2WC0 - chains A and D of the 3 polymer chains in the assembly; structure by X-ray diffraction, 2.80 A resolution.

Chain A:
Name: Insulin-degrading enzyme
Organism: Homo sapiens
Notes: EC 3.4.24.56
Reference sequence: P14735 (IDE_HUMAN); residues 42-1019 here = UniProt positions 42-1019
Chain sequence (990 residues; numbered 30 to 1019; the number before each row is that of its first residue):
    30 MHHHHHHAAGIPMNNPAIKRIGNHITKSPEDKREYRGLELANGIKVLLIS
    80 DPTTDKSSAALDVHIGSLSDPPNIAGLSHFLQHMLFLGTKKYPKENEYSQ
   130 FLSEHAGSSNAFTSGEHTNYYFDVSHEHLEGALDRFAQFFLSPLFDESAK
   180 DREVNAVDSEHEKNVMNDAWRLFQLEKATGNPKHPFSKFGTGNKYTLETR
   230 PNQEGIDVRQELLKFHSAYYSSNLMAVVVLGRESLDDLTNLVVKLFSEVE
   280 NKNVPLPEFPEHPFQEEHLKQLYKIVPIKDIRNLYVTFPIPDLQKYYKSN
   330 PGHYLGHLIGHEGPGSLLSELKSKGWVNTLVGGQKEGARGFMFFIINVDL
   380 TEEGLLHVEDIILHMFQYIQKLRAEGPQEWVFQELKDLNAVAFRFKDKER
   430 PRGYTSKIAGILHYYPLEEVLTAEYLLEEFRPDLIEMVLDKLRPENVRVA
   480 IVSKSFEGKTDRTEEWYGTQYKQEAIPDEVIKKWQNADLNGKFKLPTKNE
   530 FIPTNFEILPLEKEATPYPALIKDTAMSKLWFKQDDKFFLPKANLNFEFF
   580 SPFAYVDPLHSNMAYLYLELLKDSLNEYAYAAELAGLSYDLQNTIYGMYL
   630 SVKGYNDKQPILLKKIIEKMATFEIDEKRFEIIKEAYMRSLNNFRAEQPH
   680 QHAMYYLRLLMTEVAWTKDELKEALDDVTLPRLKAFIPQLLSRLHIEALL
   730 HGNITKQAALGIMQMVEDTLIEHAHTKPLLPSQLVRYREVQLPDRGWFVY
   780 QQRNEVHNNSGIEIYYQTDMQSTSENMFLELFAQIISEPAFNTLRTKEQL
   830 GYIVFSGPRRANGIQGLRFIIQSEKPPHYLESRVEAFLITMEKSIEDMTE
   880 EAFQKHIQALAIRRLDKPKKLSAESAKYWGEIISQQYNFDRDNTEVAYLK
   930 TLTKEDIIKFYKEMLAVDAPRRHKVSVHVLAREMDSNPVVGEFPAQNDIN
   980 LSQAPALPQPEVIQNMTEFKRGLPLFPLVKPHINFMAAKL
Disordered / not traced: 30-42, 680, 857, 964-978, 1013-1019
Construct notes: engineered mutation L110 (Cys in P14735), Q111 (Glu in P14735), S171 (Cys in P14735), A178 (Cys in P14735), V257 (Cys in P14735), L414 (Cys in P14735), N573 (Cys in P14735), S590 (Cys in P14735), S789 (Cys in P14735), A812 (Cys in P14735), A819 (Cys in P14735), S904 (Cys in P14735), N966 (Cys in P14735), A974 (Cys in P14735)
Curated features (UniProtKB/Swiss-Prot):
  - motif: E853 to Y858 (SlyX motif)
  - binding site (Zn(2+)): H108, H112, E189
  - binding site (substrate): H336 to G342, L359 to Q363
  - binding site (ATP): R429, D895 to S901
  - modified residue (N6-succinyllysine): K192, K697
  - mutagenesis: S132 (S132C: Increases catalytic rate towards INS and amyloid; when associated with C-817), N184 (N184C: Increases catalytic rate towards INS and amyloid; when associated with C-828), P286 (P286G: Reduced enzyme activity), G366 to G369 (Reduced enzyme activity), D426 (D426C: Increases catalytic rate towards INS and amyloid; when associated with C-899), Y496 (Y496A: Strongly reduced enzyme activity), F530 (F530A: Strongly increased enzyme activity), R767 (R767A: Decreases dimerization. No effect on degradation of ANP. Retains the ability to degrade an aberrant form of ANP, when in the presence of both ANP and the aberrant ANP), E817 (E817C: Increases catalytic rate towards INS and amyloid; when associated with C-132), Q828 (Q828C: Increases catalytic rate towards INS and amyloid; when associated with C-184), Y831 (Y831F: No effect on catalytic activity), K899 (K899C: Increases catalytic rate towards INS and amyloid; when associated with C-426)
Metal / ion sites: Zn2+: H108, H112, E189 (shared with F1(D) of chain D)
Ligand contacts:
  - 1,4-diethylene dioxide (DIO), molecule 1: L201, L204, E205, T208, Y302, I304, T316, R477, A479
  - 1,4-diethylene dioxide (DIO), molecule 2: L301, V387, E388, I391, I505, V509, W513
  - 1,4-diethylene dioxide (DIO), molecule 3: E529, F530, Y607, K637, I640
  - 1,4-diethylene dioxide (DIO), molecule 4: P639, I640, K643
From the paper describing this entry:
  - mutagenesis - E111Q: abolished catalytic activity on insulin (proposed by the authors, not directly observed)

Chain D:
Name: Insulin B chain
Reference sequence: P01308 (INS_HUMAN); residues 1-30 here correspond to UniProt positions 25-54 (UniProt number = residue number + 24)
Chain sequence (30 residues; each row starts with the number of its first residue):
     1 FVNQHLCGSHLVEALYLVCGERGFFYTPKT
Disordered / not traced: 21-30
Metal / ion sites: Zn2+: F1 (shared with H108(A), H112(A), E189(A) of chain A)

How chain A and chain D interact:
Residue-residue contacts - 24 pairs, chain A then chain D:
  H108(A) with F1(D), hydrogen bond (side chain-backbone); V2(D)
  Q111(A) with F1(D)
  H112(A) with F1(D)
  A140(A) with F1(D)
  F141(A) with F1(D)
  T142(A) with F1(D), hydrogen bond (backbone-backbone); V2(D)
  E189(A) with F1(D), hydrogen bond (side chain-backbone); V2(D), hydrogen bond (side chain-backbone)
  A198(A) with Q4(D), hydrogen bond (backbone-side chain); H10(D)
  W199(A) with V2(D), hydrophobic; N3(D); Q4(D)
  F202(A) with Q4(D); H5(D)
  T220(A) with V2(D)
  Y314(A) with H10(D), hydrogen bond
  K364(A) with H5(D)
  E365(A) with H5(D), hydrogen bond (backbone-side chain)
  Q677(A) with L17(D)
  H679(A) with L17(D)
  R687(A) with G20(D)
Also at the interface, not in a pair above, chain A (25 interface residues in all): S143, L201, G219, K308, N312, V360, M683, Y831
Also at the interface, not in a pair above, chain D (12 interface residues in all): C7, G8, S9, E13

In short:
25 residues of chain A face 12 of chain D across their interface; the contacts include 7 hydrogen bonds. Polar
contacts include H108(A)-F1(D), E189(A)-F1(D) and E189(A)-V2(D). Chain A binds 4 copies of 1,4-diethylene
dioxide. From the paper: E111Q of chain A abolishes catalytic activity on insulin.
Here chain A is Insulin-degrading enzyme (Homo sapiens) and chain D is Insulin B chain. Entry 2WC0 (crystal
structure of human insulin degrading enzyme in complex with iodinated insulin) was determined by X-ray
diffraction, deposited together with 2WBY.
